8X06 - chains D and B of the 4 polymer chains in the assembly; structure by electron microscopy, 3.24 A resolution.

[Chain D]
Name: Insulin-like growth factor I
Organism: Homo sapiens
Reference sequence: P05019 (IGF1_HUMAN); residues -47 to 147 here correspond to UniProt positions 1-195 (UniProt number = residue number + 48)
Sequence (195 residues; numbered -47 to 147; the number before each row is that of its first residue; numbers below 1 keep their minus sign (Met-47 is residue -47)):
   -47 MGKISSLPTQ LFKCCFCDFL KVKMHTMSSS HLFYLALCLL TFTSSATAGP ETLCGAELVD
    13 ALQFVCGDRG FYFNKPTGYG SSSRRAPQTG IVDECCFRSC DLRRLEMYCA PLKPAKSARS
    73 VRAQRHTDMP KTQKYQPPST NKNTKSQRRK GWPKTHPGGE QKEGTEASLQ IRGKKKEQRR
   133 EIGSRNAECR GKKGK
Disordered / not traced: -47 to 4, 26-47, 49-52, 64-147
Cystine bridges: Cys6-Cys48, Cys18-Cys61

[Chain B]
Name: Isoform Short of Insulin receptor
Organism: Homo sapiens
Reference sequence: P06213 (INSR_HUMAN), isoform P06213-2; residues 164-1533 here correspond to UniProt positions 1-1370 (UniProt number = residue number - 163)
Sequence (1370 residues; row label = number of the first residue in the row):
   164 MATGGRRGAA AAPLLVAVAA LLLGAAGHLY PGEVCPGMDI RNNLTRLHEL ENCSVIEGHL
   224 QILLMFKTRP EDFRDLSFPK LIMITDYLLL FRVYGLESLK DLFPNLTVIR GSRLFFNYAL
   284 VIFEMVHLKE LGLYNLMNIT RGSVRIEKNN ELCYLATIDW SRILDSVEDN YIVLNKDDNE
   344 ECGDICPGTA KGKTNCPATV INGQFVERCW THSHCQKVCP TICKSHGCTA EGLCCHSECL
   404 GNCSQPDDPT KCVACRNFYL DGRCVETCPP PYYHFQDWRC VNFSFCQDLH HKCKNSRRQG
   464 CHQYVIHNNK CIPECPSGYT MNSSNLLCTP CLGPCPKVCH LLEGEKTIDS VTSAQELRGC
   524 TVINGSLIIN IRGGNNLAAE LEANLGLIEE ISGYLKIRRS YALVSLSFFR KLRLIRGETL
   584 EIGNYSFYAL DNQNLRQLWD WSKHNLTITQ GKLFFHYNPK LCLSEIHKME EVSGTKGRQE
   644 RNDIALKTNG DQASCENELL KFSYIRTSFD KILLRWEPYW PPDFRDLLGF MLFYKEAPYQ
   704 NVTEFDGQDA CGSNSWTVVD IDPPLRSNDP KSQNHPGWLM RGLKPWTQYA IFVKTLVTFS
   764 DERRTYGAKS DIIYVQTDAT NPSVPLDPIS VSNSSSQIIL KWKPPSDPNG NITHYLVFWE
   824 RQAEDSELFE LDYCLKGLKL PSRTWSPPFE SEDSQKHNQS EYEDSAGECC SCPKTDSQIL
   884 KELEESSFRK TFEDYLHNVV FVPRPSRKRR SLGDVGNVTV AVPTVAAFPN TSSTSVPTSP
   944 EEHRPFEKVV NKESLVISGL RHFTGYRIEL QACNQDTPEE RCSVAAYVSA RTMPEAKADD
  1004 IVGPVTHEIF ENNVVHLMWQ EPKEPNGLIV LYEVSYRRYG DEELHLCVSR KHFALERGCR
  1064 LRGLSPGNYS VRIRATSLAG NGSWTEPTYF YVTDYLDVPS NIAKIIIGPL IFVFLFSVVI
  1124 GSIYLFLRKR QPDGPLGPLY ASSNPEYLSA SDVFPCSVYV PDEWEVSREK ITLLRELGQG
  1184 SFGMVYEGNA RDIIKGEAET RVAVKTVNES ASLRERIEFL NEASVMKGFT CHHVVRLLGV
  1244 VSKGQPTLVV MELMAHGDLK SYLRSLRPEA ENNPGRPPPT LQEMIQMAAE IADGMAYLNA
  1304 KKFVHRDLAA RNCMVAHDFT VKIGDFGMTR DIYETDYYRK GGKGLLPVRW MAPESLKDGV
  1364 FTTSSDMWSF GVVLWEITSL AEQPYQGLSN EQVLKFVMDG GYLDQPDNCP ERVTDLMRMC
  1424 WQFNPKMRPT FLEIVNLLKD DLHPSFPEVS FFHSEENKAP ESEELEMEFE DMENVPLDRS
  1484 SHCQREEAGG RDGGSSLGFK RSYEEHIPYT HMNGGKKNGR ILTLPRSNPS
Disordered / not traced: 164-319, 323-514, 537-540, 565-566, 582-585, 620, 635-645, 709-718, 731-735, 763-768, 782-880, 908-1533
Swiss-Prot annotation at these positions:
  - region: Glu896 to Phe904 (Insulin-binding), Tyr1162 (Important for interaction with IRS1, SHC1 and STAT5B)
  - site: Phe229 (Insulin-binding)
  - modified residue: Ser563 (Phosphoserine), Tyr564 (Phosphotyrosine), Ser570 (Phosphoserine), Tyr1162 (Phosphotyrosine)
  - glycosylation (N-linked (GlcNAc...) asparagine): Asn206, Asn215, Asn268, Asn301, Asn405, Asn445, Asn485, Asn527, Asn587, Asn608, Asn704, Asn796, Asn814, Asn861
Cystine bridges: Cys625-Cys658

[Chain D / chain B interface]
Contacting residue pairs (19; chain D residue first):
  Leu5(D) - Arg744(B)
  Asp12(D) - Lys674(B)  hydrogen bond (backbone-side chain)
  Ala13(D) - Leu742(B)
  Phe16(D) - Arg669(B)  hydrogen bond (backbone-side chain)
  Phe16(D) - Thr670(B)
  Phe16(D) - Ser671(B)
  Phe16(D) - Lys674(B)
  Phe16(D) - Leu676(B)
  Val17(D) - Arg669(B)
  Val17(D) - Leu742(B)  hydrophobic
  Asp53(D) - Ile724(B)
  Asp53(D) - Asp725(B)
  Asp53(D) - Trp741(B)
  Leu54(D) - Leu676(B)  hydrophobic
  Leu54(D) - Trp741(B)
  Leu54(D) - Leu742(B)
  Arg55(D) - Asp725(B)  salt bridge
  Arg55(D) - Pro726(B)  hydrogen bond (side chain-backbone)
  Arg55(D) - Pro727(B)
Other interface residues (no listed pair), chain B (16 interface residues in all): Tyr667, Arg678, Leu728, Gly740

[In short]
8 residues of chain D and 16 residues of chain B are in contact, with 3 hydrogen bonds and 1 salt bridge.
Polar pairs include Arg55(D)-Asp725(B), Asp12(D)-Lys674(B) and Phe16(D)-Arg669(B).
Here chain D is Insulin-like growth factor I and chain B is Isoform Short of Insulin receptor, both from Homo
sapiens. Entry 8X06 (Cryo-EM structure of the IR/IGF-I complex, conformation 1) was determined by electron
microscopy.
